PDB entry 8TVX | electron microscopy, 3.70 A resolution | chains A and B of the 15 polymer chains in the assembly

Chain A:
Molecule: DNA-directed RNA polymerase II subunit RPB1
Source organism: Saccharomyces cerevisiae
Notes: EC 2.7.7.6
Reference sequence: P04050 (RPB1_YEAST); residues 1-1733 here = UniProt positions 1-1733
Chain sequence (1733 residues; row label = number of the first residue in the row):
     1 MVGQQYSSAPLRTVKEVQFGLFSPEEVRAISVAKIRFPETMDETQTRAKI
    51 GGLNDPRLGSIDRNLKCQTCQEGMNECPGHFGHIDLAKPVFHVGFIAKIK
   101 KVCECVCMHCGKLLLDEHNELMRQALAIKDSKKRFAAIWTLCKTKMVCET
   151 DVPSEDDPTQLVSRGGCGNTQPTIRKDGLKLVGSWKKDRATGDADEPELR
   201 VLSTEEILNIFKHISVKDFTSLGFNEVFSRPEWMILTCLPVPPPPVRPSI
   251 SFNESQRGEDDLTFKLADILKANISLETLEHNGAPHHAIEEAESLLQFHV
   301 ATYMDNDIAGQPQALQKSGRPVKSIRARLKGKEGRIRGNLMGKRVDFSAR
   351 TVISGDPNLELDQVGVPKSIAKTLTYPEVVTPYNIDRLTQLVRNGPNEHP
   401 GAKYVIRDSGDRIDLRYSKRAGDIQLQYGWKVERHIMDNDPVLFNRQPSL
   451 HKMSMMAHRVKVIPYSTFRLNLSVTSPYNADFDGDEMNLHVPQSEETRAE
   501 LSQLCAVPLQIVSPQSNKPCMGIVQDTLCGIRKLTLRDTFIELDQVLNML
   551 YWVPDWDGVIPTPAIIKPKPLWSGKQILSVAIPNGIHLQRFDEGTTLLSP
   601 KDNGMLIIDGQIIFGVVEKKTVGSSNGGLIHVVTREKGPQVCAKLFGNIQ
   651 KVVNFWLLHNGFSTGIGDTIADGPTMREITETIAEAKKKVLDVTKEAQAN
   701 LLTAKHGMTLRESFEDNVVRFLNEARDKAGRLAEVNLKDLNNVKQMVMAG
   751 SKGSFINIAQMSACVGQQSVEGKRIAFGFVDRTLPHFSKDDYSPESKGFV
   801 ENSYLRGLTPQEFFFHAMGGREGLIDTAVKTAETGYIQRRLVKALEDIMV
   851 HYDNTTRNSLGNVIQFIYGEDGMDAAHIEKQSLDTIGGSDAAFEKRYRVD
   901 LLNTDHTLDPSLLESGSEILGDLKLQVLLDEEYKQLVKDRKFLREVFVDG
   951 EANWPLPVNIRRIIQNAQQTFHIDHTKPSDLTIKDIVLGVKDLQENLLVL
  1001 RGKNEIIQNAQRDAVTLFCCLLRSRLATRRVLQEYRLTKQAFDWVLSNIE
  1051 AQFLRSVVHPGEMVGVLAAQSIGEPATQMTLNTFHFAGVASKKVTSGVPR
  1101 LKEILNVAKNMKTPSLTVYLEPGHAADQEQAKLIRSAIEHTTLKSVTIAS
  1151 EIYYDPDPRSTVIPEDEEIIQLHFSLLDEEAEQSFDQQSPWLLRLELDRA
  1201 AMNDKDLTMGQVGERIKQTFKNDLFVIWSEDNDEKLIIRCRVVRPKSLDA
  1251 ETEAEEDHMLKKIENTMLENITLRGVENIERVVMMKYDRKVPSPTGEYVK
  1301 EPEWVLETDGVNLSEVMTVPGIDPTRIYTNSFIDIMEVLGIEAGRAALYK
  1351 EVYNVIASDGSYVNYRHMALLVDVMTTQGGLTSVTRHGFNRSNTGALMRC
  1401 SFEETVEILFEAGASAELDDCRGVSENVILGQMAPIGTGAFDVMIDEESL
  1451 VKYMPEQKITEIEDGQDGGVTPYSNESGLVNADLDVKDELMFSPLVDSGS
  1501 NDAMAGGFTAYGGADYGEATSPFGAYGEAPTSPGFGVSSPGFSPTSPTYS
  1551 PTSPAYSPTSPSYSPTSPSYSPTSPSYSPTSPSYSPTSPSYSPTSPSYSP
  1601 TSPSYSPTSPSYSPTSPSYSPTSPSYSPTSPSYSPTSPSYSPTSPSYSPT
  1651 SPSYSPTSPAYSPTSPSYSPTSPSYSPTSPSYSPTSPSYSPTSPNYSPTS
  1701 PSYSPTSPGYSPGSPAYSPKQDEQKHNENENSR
Not modelled in the structure: 1-7, 42-44, 188-198, 1079-1096, 1158-1187, 1221-1224, 1243-1256, 1455-1733
Ion coordination: Zn2+ site 1: Cys77, Pro78, His80; Zn2+ site 2: Cys148, Cys167; Mg2+: Asp483, Asp485

Chain B:
Molecule: DNA-directed RNA polymerase subunit beta
Source organism: Saccharomyces cerevisiae
Notes: EC 2.7.7.6
Reference sequence: A0A6A5Q4H2 (A0A6A5Q4H2_YEASX); residues 1-1224 here = UniProt positions 1-1224
Chain sequence (1224 residues; numbered 1 to 1224; the number before each row is that of its first residue):
     1 MSDLANSEKYYDEDPYGFEDESAPITAEDSWAVISAFFREKGLVSQQLDS
    51 FNQFVDYTLQDIICEDSTLILEQLAQHTTESDNISRKYEISFGKIYVTKP
   101 MVNESDGVTHALYPQEARLRNLTYSSGLFVDVKKRTYEAIDVPGRELKYE
   151 LIAEESEDDSESGKVFIGRLPIMLRSKNCYLSEATESDLYKLKECPFDMG
   201 GYFIINGSEKVLIAQERSAGNIVQVFKKAAPSPISHVAEIRSALEKGSRF
   251 ISTLQVKLYGREGSSARTIKATLPYIKQDIPIVIIFRALGIIPDGEILEH
   301 ICYDVNDWQMLEMLKPCVEDGFVIQDRETALDFIGRRGTALGIKKEKRIQ
   351 YAKDILQKEFLPHITQLEGFESRKAFFLGYMINRLLLCALDRKDQDDRDH
   401 FGKKRLDLAGPLLAQLFKTLFKKLTKDIFRYMQRTVEEAHDFNMKLAINA
   451 KTITSGLKYALATGNWGEQKKAMSSRAGVSQVLNRYTYSSTLSHLRRTNT
   501 PIGRDGKLAKPRQLHNTHWGLVCPAETPEGQACGLVKNLSLMSCISVGTD
   551 PMPIITFLSEWGMEPLEDYVPHQSPDATRVFVNGVWHGVHRNPARLMETL
   601 RTLRRKGDINPEVSMIRDIREKELKIFTDAGRVYRPLFIVEDDESLGHKE
   651 LKVRKGHIAKLMATEYQDIEGGFEDVEEYTWSSLLNEGLVEYIDAEEEES
   701 ILIAMQPEDLEPAEANEENDLDVDPAKRIRVSHHATTFTHCEIHPSMILG
   751 VAASIIPFPDHNQSPRNTYQSAMGKQAMGVFLTNYNVRMDTMANILYYPQ
   801 KPLGTTRAMEYLKFRELPAGQNAIVAIACYSGYNQEDSMIMNQSSIDRGL
   851 FRSLFFRSYMDQEKKYGMSITETFEKPQRTNTLRMKHGTYDKLDDDGLIA
   901 PGVRVSGEDVIIGKTTPISPDEEELGQRTAYHSKRDASTPLRSTENGIVD
   951 QVLVTTNQDGLKFVKVRVRTTKIPQIGDKFASRHGQKGTIGITYRREDMP
  1001 FTAEGIVPDLIINPHAIPSRMTVAHLIECLLSKVAALSGNEGDASPFTDI
  1051 TVEGISKLLREHGYQSRGFEVMYNGHTGKKLMAQIFFGPTYYQRLRHMVD
  1101 DKIHARARGPMQVLTRQPVEGRSRDGGLRFGEMERDCMIAHGAASFLKER
  1151 LMEASDAFRVHICGICGLMTVIAKLNHNQFECKGCDNKIDIYQIHIPYAA
  1201 KLLFQELMAMNITPRLYTDRSRDF
Not modelled in the structure: 1-19, 73-86, 140-161, 244-251, 340-346, 436-441, 468-475, 503-513, 673-676, 717-735, 880-944
Ion coordination: Zn2+: Cys1163, Cys1166, Cys1182, Cys1185

Chain A / chain B interface:
Contacting residue pairs - 311 pairs, chain A then chain B:
  Ser8(A) with Gln1193(B), hydrogen bond
  Ala9(A) with Ile1191(B); Gln1193(B), hydrogen bond (backbone-side chain)
  Pro10(A) with Ile1191(B); Tyr1192(B); Gln1193(B), hydrogen bond (backbone-backbone)
  Leu11(A) with Gln1193(B); His1195(B)
  Arg12(A) with Tyr1192(B); Gln1193(B), hydrogen bond (backbone-backbone); Thr1218(B)
  Thr13(A) with Thr1218(B)
  Val14(A) with Leu1216(B), hydrophobic; Tyr1217(B)
  Lys15(A) with Tyr1217(B), hydrogen bond (backbone-backbone); Thr1218(B); Asp1219(B); Arg1220(B)
  Glu16(A) with Leu1216(B); Tyr1217(B), hydrogen bond (backbone-backbone); Arg1220(B); Ser1221(B), hydrogen bond (side chain-backbone)
  Val17(A) with Arg1215(B)
  Gln18(A) with Thr1213(B); Pro1214(B); Arg1215(B), hydrogen bond (backbone-backbone); Tyr1217(B)
  Phe19(A) with Ile1212(B), hydrophobic; Thr1213(B)
  Gly20(A) with Ile1212(B); Thr1213(B), hydrogen bond (backbone-side chain)
  Leu21(A) with Asn1211(B); Ile1212(B), hydrophobic; Thr1213(B), hydrogen bond (backbone-side chain)
  Phe22(A) with Leu1168(B), hydrophobic; Met1208(B); Asn1211(B); Ile1212(B); Thr1213(B)
  Glu26(A) with Arg1215(B), salt bridge
  Ala29(A) with Lys1183(B), hydrogen bond (backbone-side chain); Gly1184(B)
  Ile30(A) with Leu1168(B), hydrophobic; Thr1170(B); Lys1183(B)
  Ser31(A) with Lys1183(B), hydrogen bond (backbone-side chain)
  Val32(A) with Lys1183(B)
  Glu72(A) with Leu1175(B)
  Met74(A) with Arg1116(B), hydrogen bond (backbone-side chain)
  Asn75(A) with Arg1116(B), hydrogen bond (backbone-side chain); Phe1158(B)
  Glu76(A) with Arg1159(B), salt bridge
  Pro78(A) with Lys1201(B)
  Phe81(A) with Gln1205(B); Met1208(B), hydrophobic; Ala1209(B)
  His92(A) with Met1210(B), hydrogen bond (side chain-backbone); Asn1211(B)
  Phe228(A) with Arg1215(B); Tyr1217(B)
  Leu236(A) with Asn1211(B)
  Pro240(A) with Met1208(B); Asn1211(B)
  Pro242(A) with Ala1209(B), hydrophobic
  Val246(A) with Gln1205(B); Glu1206(B)
  Pro248(A) with Leu1114(B)
  Met304(A) with Met1210(B), hydrophobic; Asn1211(B)
  Ile325(A) with Met1210(B), hydrophobic
  Arg328(A) with Glu1206(B), salt bridge
  Leu329(A) with Leu1203(B), hydrophobic; Glu1206(B)
  Arg335(A) with Leu1114(B); Glu1206(B)
  Asn339(A) with Thr1115(B); Gln1117(B), hydrogen bond; Ala1199(B)
  Leu340(A) with Leu1151(B); Ala1199(B), hydrophobic; Ala1200(B); Leu1203(B), hydrophobic
  Met341(A) with Arg1135(B)
  Gly342(A) with Phe1130(B)
  Lys343(A) with Gln1117(B); Leu1128(B); Arg1129(B); Phe1130(B), hydrogen bond (backbone-backbone); Leu1151(B), hydrogen bond (side chain-backbone); Ser1155(B); Asp1156(B), salt bridge; Pro1197(B)
  Arg344(A) with Pro1118(B); Glu1120(B), salt bridge; Gly1127(B), hydrogen bond (side chain-backbone); Leu1128(B); Arg1129(B); Ser1155(B), hydrogen bond (backbone-side chain)
  Val345(A) with Arg1106(B); Pro1118(B); Gly1127(B); Leu1128(B), hydrogen bond (backbone-backbone); Phe1130(B), hydrophobic; Arg1150(B)
  Asp346(A) with Arg1106(B); Arg1108(B), salt bridge; Arg1150(B), hydrogen bond (backbone-side chain); Ala1154(B)
  Phe347(A) with Arg1106(B), hydrogen bond (backbone-backbone); Ala1107(B), hydrophobic; Arg1108(B); Arg1150(B), hydrogen bond (backbone-side chain)
  Ser348(A) with Ala1105(B); Arg1106(B), hydrogen bond (backbone-backbone); Leu1128(B)
  Ala349(A) with His1104(B); Ala1105(B), hydrophobic; Leu1128(B)
  Arg350(A) with Lys1102(B); Ile1103(B); His1104(B), hydrogen bond (backbone-backbone); Leu1128(B)
  Val352(A) with Val1099(B), hydrophobic
  Ser354(A) with Gly991(B)
  Gly355(A) with Tyr833(B)
  Asp356(A) with Tyr833(B), hydrogen bond
  Pro357(A) with Gly832(B)
  Asn358(A) with Tyr833(B), hydrogen bond
  Ser369(A) with Ile1103(B)
  Ile370(A) with Ile1103(B), hydrophobic; Ala1105(B), hydrophobic
  Thr373(A) with Ala1105(B)
  Leu374(A) with Arg1106(B)
  Arg412(A) with Arg1108(B)
  Leu443(A) with Met1138(B), hydrophobic; Phe1146(B), hydrophobic
  Asn445(A) with Glu1134(B), hydrogen bond
  Gln447(A) with Glu1134(B), hydrogen bond
  Ser449(A) with Met1133(B); Cys1137(B), hydrogen bond
  His451(A) with Cys1137(B)
  Lys452(A) with Cys1137(B); His1141(B), hydrogen bond (backbone-side chain)
  Ser454(A) with Cys1137(B)
  Met455(A) with Glu1134(B); Cys1137(B), hydrophobic; Met1138(B), hydrophobic; His1141(B), hydrogen bond (backbone-side chain)
  Tyr465(A) with Ile976(B), hydrophobic
  Ser466(A) with Val1099(B); Ile1103(B)
  Arg469(A) with Tyr833(B); Ile976(B); Gly991(B), hydrogen bond (side chain-backbone)
  Leu472(A) with Gln835(B)
  Asp481(A) with Glu836(B); Asp837(B)
  Phe482(A) with Glu836(B); Ser838(B); Thr989(B), hydrogen bond (backbone-side chain)
  Asp483(A) with Asp837(B); Lys979(B); Thr989(B)
  Gly484(A) with Thr989(B)
  Glu486(A) with Lys1102(B), salt bridge
  His490(A) with Arg1150(B)
  Val491(A) with Arg1150(B), hydrogen bond (backbone-side chain)
  Pro492(A) with Glu1149(B)
  Gln493(A) with Glu1149(B), hydrogen bond (backbone-side chain); Glu1153(B)
  Ser494(A) with Glu1149(B), hydrogen bond
  Thr497(A) with Ser1145(B); Phe1146(B); Glu1149(B), hydrogen bond
  Glu500(A) with Ala1143(B); Phe1146(B)
  Leu504(A) with His1141(B)
  Cys505(A) with His1141(B), hydrogen bond
  Gln510(A) with His1141(B)
  Gln525(A) with Gln835(B); Glu836(B); His1015(B), hydrogen bond (backbone-side chain)
  Asp526(A) with Cys829(B), hydrogen bond; Asn834(B); Gln835(B), hydrogen bond (backbone-side chain); Asn1013(B), hydrogen bond; His1015(B), salt bridge
  Cys529(A) with His1015(B), hydrogen bond
  Asn654(A) with Gln835(B)
  Leu657(A) with Cys829(B), hydrophobic
  Leu658(A) with Tyr830(B); Asn1074(B); His1076(B); Leu1081(B)
  His659(A) with Asn1074(B), hydrogen bond; Thr1077(B)
  Asn660(A) with Met1082(B), hydrogen bond (backbone-backbone); Ala1083(B)
  Gly661(A) with Ala1083(B)
  Phe662(A) with Ala828(B); Cys829(B), hydrogen bond (backbone-backbone); Pro1014(B)
  Ser663(A) with Ile827(B), hydrogen bond (side chain-backbone); Ala828(B); Pro1014(B); Gln1084(B); Ile1085(B); Phe1086(B), hydrogen bond (side chain-backbone)
  Thr664(A) with Ile827(B); Pro1014(B); Phe1086(B)
  Gly665(A) with Leu1026(B); Phe1069(B); Phe1086(B)
  Ile666(A) with Leu1026(B), hydrophobic; Ile1027(B), hydrophobic; Leu1030(B), hydrophobic; Phe1086(B)
  Ile670(A) with Arg1067(B)
  Asn742(A) with Phe1069(B)
  Met746(A) with His1015(B); Pro1018(B), hydrophobic
  Ser751(A) with His1015(B), hydrogen bond
  Lys752(A) with Ser1019(B)
  Asn757(A) with Pro1018(B), hydrogen bond (side chain-backbone); Met1021(B), hydrogen bond
  Met761(A) with Met1021(B), hydrophobic
  Ile775(A) with Asn516(B)
  Ala776(A) with Asn516(B), hydrogen bond (backbone-side chain)
  Gly778(A) with His515(B); Asn516(B)
  Phe779(A) with Asn516(B); Thr517(B)
  Val780(A) with Glu699(B)
  Arg782(A) with Glu698(B), hydrogen bond (side chain-backbone); Glu699(B), hydrogen bond (side chain-backbone); Ile701(B), hydrogen bond (side chain-backbone)
  Thr783(A) with Asn516(B), hydrogen bond (backbone-side chain)
  Pro785(A) with Glu698(B); Ile703(B), hydrogen bond (backbone-backbone)
  His786(A) with Trp519(B); Ile703(B), hydrogen bond (side chain-backbone); Met705(B); Glu742(B)
  Lys789(A) with Glu699(B), salt bridge
  Tyr804(A) with His761(B); Asn762(B); Gln763(B); Val1023(B)
  Leu805(A) with His761(B), hydrogen bond (backbone-side chain); Val1052(B), hydrophobic
  Arg806(A) with His761(B), hydrogen bond (backbone-side chain)
  Gly807(A) with Asp760(B); His761(B), hydrogen bond (backbone-side chain)
  Leu808(A) with Asp760(B), hydrogen bond (backbone-backbone); Phe1047(B)
  Thr809(A) with Phe1047(B)
  Pro810(A) with Met705(B), hydrophobic; Pro745(B), hydrophobic; Phe1047(B)
  Gln811(A) with Met705(B)
  Phe813(A) with Pro759(B); Asn767(B)
  Phe814(A) with Trp519(B), hydrophobic; Pro524(B), hydrophobic; Ile748(B), hydrophobic
  His816(A) with Gln763(B); Ser764(B), hydrogen bond (side chain-backbone)
  Ala817(A) with Ser764(B), hydrogen bond (backbone-side chain)
  Met818(A) with Leu514(B); Asn516(B)
  Gly820(A) with Ser764(B)
  Arg821(A) with Leu514(B); Gly534(B)
  Leu824(A) with Cys533(B), hydrophobic; Thr768(B)
  Ala828(A) with Gly530(B)
  Gln838(A) with Met1133(B), hydrogen bond
  Arg839(A) with Met1133(B)
  Val842(A) with Asp1136(B)
  Lys843(A) with Arg1135(B)
  Glu846(A) with Arg1135(B), salt bridge
  Met1063(A) with Ile1139(B)
  Val1066(A) with Asp1136(B); Ile1139(B), hydrophobic; Ala1140(B), hydrophobic
  Leu1067(A) with Ala1140(B), hydrophobic
  Gln1070(A) with Cys1137(B); Ala1140(B)
  Asn1265(A) with Gly263(B)
  Glu1269(A) with Arg261(B), salt bridge
  Leu1409(A) with Leu1207(B), hydrophobic
  Phe1410(A) with Met1210(B), hydrophobic
  Asp1420(A) with Arg1220(B), hydrogen bond (backbone-side chain)
  Val1424(A) with Ile1139(B), hydrophobic
  Val1428(A) with Leu1151(B), hydrophobic
  Ile1429(A) with Pro1197(B); Ala1200(B)
  Leu1430(A) with Ile1196(B); Pro1197(B); Leu1216(B), hydrophobic
  Gly1431(A) with Lys1148(B); Met1152(B)
  Met1433(A) with Ala1144(B); Ser1145(B); Lys1148(B)
  Ile1436(A) with Ile1139(B), hydrophobic
  Gly1437(A) with Gly1142(B)
  Thr1438(A) with Gly1142(B), hydrogen bond (backbone-backbone); Ala1144(B); Ser1145(B)
Interface residues without a listed pair, chain A (189 interface residues in all): Arg28, Gln68, Cys70, Gly79, His80, Cys238, Leu239, Pro243, Pro245, Tyr303, Lys332, Arg337, Gly338, Thr351, Thr467, Asn488, Leu501, Val524, Thr527, Gly667, Asp668, Gln760, Phe777, Leu784, Phe787, Lys1144, Leu1418, Gln1432, Ala1434, Gly1439
Interface residues without a listed pair, chain B (166 interface residues in all): His400, His518, Glu529, Ser700, Leu702, Leu749, Pro765, Tyr769, Lys987, Gly988, Ile992, Arg1020, Val1113, Val1119, Gly1131, Glu1132, Leu1147, His1161, Cys1166, Ile1172, Ala1173, Phe1180, Ile1194, Tyr1198, Phe1204, Arg1222

Overview:
The interface between chain A and chain B involves 189 residues on one side and 166 on the other, with 69
hydrogen bonds and 11 salt bridges. Polar pairs include Glu26(A)-Arg1215(B), Glu76(A)-Arg1159(B) and
Arg328(A)-Glu1206(B). Cys77(A), Pro78(A) and His80(A) form the Zn2+ site 1.
Here chain A is DNA-directed RNA polymerase II subunit RPB1 and chain B is DNA-directed RNA polymerase subunit
beta, both from Saccharomyces cerevisiae. Entry 8TVX (Cryo-EM structure of CPD-stalled Pol II (Conformation
2)) was determined by electron microscopy (same publication as 8TUG, 8TVP, 8TVQ, 8TVS, 8TVV, 8TVW and 8TVY).
